Entry 6KHJ (electron microscopy, 3.00 A resolution); this record covers chains H and J of the 18 polymer chains in the assembly.

Chain H:
Protein: NAD(P)H-quinone oxidoreductase subunit H
Organism: Thermosynechococcus elongatus BP-1
Notes: EC 7.1.1.-
UniProt: Q8DJD9 (NDHH_THEEB); residues 1-394 here = UniProt positions 1-394
Chain sequence (394 residues; each row starts with the number of its first residue):
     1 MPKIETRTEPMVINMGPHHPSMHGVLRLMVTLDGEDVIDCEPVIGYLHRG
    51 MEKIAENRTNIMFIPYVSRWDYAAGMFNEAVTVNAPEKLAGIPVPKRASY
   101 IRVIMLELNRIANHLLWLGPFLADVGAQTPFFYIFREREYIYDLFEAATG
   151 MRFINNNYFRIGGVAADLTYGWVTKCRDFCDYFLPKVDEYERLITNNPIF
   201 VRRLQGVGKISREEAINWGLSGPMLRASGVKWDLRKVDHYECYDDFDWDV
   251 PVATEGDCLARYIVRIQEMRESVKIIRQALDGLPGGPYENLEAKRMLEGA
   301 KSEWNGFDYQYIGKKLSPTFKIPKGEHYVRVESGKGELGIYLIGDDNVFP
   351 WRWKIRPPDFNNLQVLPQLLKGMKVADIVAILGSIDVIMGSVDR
Not modelled in the structure: 1
From the paper describing this entry:
  - contacts within the chain: His-23/Asp-124 (hydrogen bond)
  - conformationally variable residues (loop rearrangement): Met-22
  - catalytic residues: Asp-124 (citing earlier work)

Chain J:
Protein: NAD(P)H-quinone oxidoreductase subunit J
Organism: Thermosynechococcus elongatus BP-1
Notes: EC 7.1.1.-
UniProt: Q8DJ01 (NDHJ_THEEB); numbering as in UniProt (aligned over 1-168)
Chain sequence (168 residues; numbered 1 to 168; the number before each row is that of its first residue):
     1 MSDTPEAPIVEAGPVGRLLQSQNLSVESLGRDASGVEMIKVDRDRLLAVC
    51 QTLYADGFNYLRCQAAYDSGPGQDLVSTYHLIKLSDNADRPPEVRIKVFV
   101 PRDDPRVPSVYWIWKTADWQERESYDMFGIVYEGHPNLKRILMPEDWVGW
   151 PLRKDYITPDFYELQEAY
Not modelled in the structure: 1-10

Interface between chain H and chain J:
Contacting residue pairs - 91 pairs, chain H then chain J:
  Pro-42(H) / Trp-119(J)  hydrophobic
  Ile-44(H) / Trp-119(J)  hydrophobic
  Ile-44(H) / Ile-141(J)
  Gly-45(H) / Ile-141(J)
  Gly-45(H) / Leu-142(J)
  His-48(H) / Met-127(J)
  His-48(H) / Leu-142(J)
  His-48(H) / Met-143(J)  hydrogen bond
  Glu-52(H) / Glu-123(J)
  Glu-52(H) / Leu-152(J)
  Lys-53(H) / Pro-151(J)  hydrogen bond (side chain-backbone)
  Lys-53(H) / Leu-152(J)
  Lys-53(H) / Arg-153(J)  hydrogen bond (side chain-backbone)
  Glu-56(H) / Leu-152(J)
  Glu-56(H) / Lys-154(J)  salt bridge
  Leu-89(H) / Ala-33(J)  hydrophobic
  Arg-212(H) / Asp-86(J)  salt bridge
  Glu-214(H) / Lys-115(J)  salt bridge
  Ile-216(H) / Asn-59(J)
  Ile-216(H) / Tyr-60(J)
  Ile-216(H) / Leu-84(J)  hydrophobic
  Asn-217(H) / Tyr-54(J)
  Asn-217(H) / Ile-113(J)
  Asn-217(H) / Trp-114(J)
  Asn-217(H) / Lys-115(J)  hydrogen bond (backbone-backbone)
  Asn-217(H) / Thr-116(J)  hydrogen bond (backbone-side chain)
  Trp-218(H) / Lys-115(J)
  Trp-218(H) / Thr-116(J)
  Trp-218(H) / Asp-118(J)
  Gly-219(H) / Tyr-60(J)  hydrogen bond (backbone-side chain)
  Gly-219(H) / Thr-116(J)  hydrogen bond (backbone-side chain)
  Leu-220(H) / Tyr-60(J)  hydrogen bond (backbone-side chain)
  Ser-221(H) / Tyr-60(J)
  Gly-229(H) / Asp-86(J)
  Val-230(H) / Leu-84(J)  hydrophobic
  Val-230(H) / Asp-86(J)
  Lys-231(H) / Asp-86(J)  salt bridge
  Trp-232(H) / Arg-62(J)
  Trp-232(H) / Leu-84(J)
  Trp-232(H) / Ser-85(J)
  Trp-232(H) / Pro-91(J)  hydrophobic
  Leu-234(H) / Arg-62(J)
  Lys-236(H) / Ala-88(J)
  Val-237(H) / Ala-88(J)  hydrophobic
  Val-237(H) / Asp-89(J)
  Val-237(H) / Arg-90(J)
  Val-237(H) / Pro-91(J)
  His-239(H) / Asp-89(J)  salt bridge
  His-239(H) / Arg-90(J)
  Glu-326(H) / Asp-32(J)
  Glu-326(H) / Ala-33(J)  hydrogen bond (backbone-backbone)
  Glu-326(H) / Met-38(J)
  Glu-326(H) / Lys-97(J)  salt bridge
  His-327(H) / Asp-32(J)
  His-327(H) / Ser-34(J)
  His-327(H) / Arg-95(J)
  Tyr-328(H) / Arg-62(J)
  Tyr-328(H) / Cys-63(J)  hydrophobic
  Tyr-328(H) / His-80(J)
  Tyr-328(H) / Arg-95(J)
  Arg-330(H) / Arg-62(J)
  Arg-330(H) / Glu-93(J)  salt bridge
  Glu-337(H) / Arg-62(J)  salt bridge
  Tyr-341(H) / Cys-63(J)  hydrophobic
  Tyr-341(H) / Ala-65(J)  hydrophobic
  Tyr-341(H) / Thr-78(J)
  Tyr-341(H) / Arg-95(J)
  Tyr-341(H) / Lys-97(J)
  Ile-343(H) / Tyr-67(J)  hydrophobic
  Trp-351(H) / Ser-69(J)
  Trp-351(H) / Gly-70(J)
  Trp-351(H) / Lys-154(J)  hydrogen bond (backbone-side chain)
  Arg-352(H) / Ala-66(J)  hydrogen bond (side chain-backbone)
  Arg-352(H) / Tyr-67(J)
  Arg-352(H) / Phe-128(J)
  Arg-352(H) / Leu-152(J)
  Lys-354(H) / Cys-63(J)
  Lys-354(H) / Ala-65(J)
  Lys-354(H) / Gln-120(J)
  Arg-356(H) / Tyr-60(J)
  Arg-356(H) / Cys-63(J)
  Phe-360(H) / Trp-119(J)
  Phe-360(H) / Ile-141(J)  hydrophobic
  Asn-361(H) / Gln-120(J)  hydrogen bond
  Leu-363(H) / Trp-119(J)
  Gln-364(H) / Thr-116(J)  hydrogen bond (side chain-backbone)
  Gln-364(H) / Asp-118(J)
  Gln-364(H) / Trp-119(J)  hydrogen bond (side chain-backbone)
  Val-392(H) / Leu-142(J)
  Asp-393(H) / Leu-142(J)
  Arg-394(H) / Glu-123(J)  salt bridge
Also at the interface, not in a pair above, chain H (45 interface residues in all): Glu-41, Lys-88, Leu-225
Also at the interface, not in a pair above, chain J (50 interface residues in all): Gln-64, Pro-71, Ile-82, Asn-87, Tyr-111, Lys-139, Tyr-156

In short:
The interface between chain H and chain J involves 45 residues on one side and 50 on the other, with 14
hydrogen bonds and 9 salt bridges. Polar pairs include Glu-56(H)/Lys-154(J), Arg-212(H)/Asp-86(J) and
Glu-214(H)/Lys-115(J). The paper reports the catalytic residue Asp-124(H); conformational variability at
Met-22(H).
Chain H is NAD(P)H-quinone oxidoreductase subunit H and chain J is NAD(P)H-quinone oxidoreductase subunit J,
both from Thermosynechococcus elongatus BP-1; the structure, Supercomplex for electron transfer, was
determined by electron microscopy.
